PDB entry 4DS1 | X-ray diffraction, 1.85 A resolution | chains C and D of the 4 polymer chains in the assembly

Chain C:
Protein: Dynein light chain 1, cytoplasmic
From: Saccharomyces cerevisiae
UniProt: Q02647 (DYL1_YEAST); residues 1-92 here = UniProt positions 1-92
Sequence (97 residues; numbered -4 to 92; the number before each row is that of its first residue; numbers below 1 keep their minus sign (Gly-4 is residue -4)):
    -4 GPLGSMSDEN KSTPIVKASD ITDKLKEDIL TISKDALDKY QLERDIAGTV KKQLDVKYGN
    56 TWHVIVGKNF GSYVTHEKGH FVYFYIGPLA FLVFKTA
Disordered / not traced: -4 to 6
Sequence notes: expression tag (-4 to 0)
Reported in the primary citation:
  - self-association interface (contacts with another copy of this molecule); pairs are residue here / residue on that copy: Glu38-Asn64 (hydrogen bond), Lys46-Thr70 (hydrogen bond)

Chain D:
Protein: Nucleoporin NUP159
UniProt: P40477 (NU159_YEAST); residue numbers follow UniProt; this construct covers 1116-1126
Sequence (11 residues; numbered 1116 to 1126; the number before each row is that of its first residue):
  1116 NYAESGIQTD L

Interface between chain C and chain D:
Residue-residue contacts (36):
  Lys12(C) - Asp1125(D)  salt bridge
  Lys63(C) - Thr1124(D)  hydrogen bond (backbone-side chain)
  Lys63(C) - Leu1126(D)
  Asn64(C) - Thr1124(D)
  Asn64(C) - Leu1126(D)  hydrogen bond (side chain-backbone)
  Phe65(C) - Gln1123(D)  hydrogen bond (backbone-side chain)
  Phe65(C) - Thr1124(D)  hydrogen bond (backbone-backbone)
  Gly66(C) - Ile1122(D)
  Gly66(C) - Gln1123(D)
  Ser67(C) - Ser1120(D)
  Ser67(C) - Gly1121(D)
  Ser67(C) - Ile1122(D)  hydrogen bond (backbone-backbone)
  Tyr68(C) - Glu1119(D)  hydrogen bond
  Tyr68(C) - Ser1120(D)
  Tyr68(C) - Gly1121(D)
  Val69(C) - Glu1119(D)
  Val69(C) - Ser1120(D)  hydrogen bond (backbone-backbone)
  Thr70(C) - Tyr1117(D)
  Thr70(C) - Ala1118(D)
  Thr70(C) - Glu1119(D)
  His71(C) - Tyr1117(D)
  His71(C) - Ala1118(D)  hydrogen bond (backbone-backbone)
  His71(C) - Ser1120(D)
  Glu72(C) - Asn1116(D)
  Glu72(C) - Tyr1117(D)
  Lys73(C) - Asn1116(D)  hydrogen bond (backbone-backbone)
  Phe76(C) - Ser1120(D)
  Phe76(C) - Ile1122(D)  hydrophobic
  Tyr78(C) - Ile1122(D)
  Tyr78(C) - Gln1123(D)
  Tyr78(C) - Thr1124(D)
  Tyr80(C) - Thr1124(D)
  Tyr80(C) - Asp1125(D)  hydrogen bond (side chain-backbone)
  Ala85(C) - Thr1124(D)
  Leu87(C) - Ile1122(D)  hydrophobic
  Ala92(C) - Tyr1117(D)

Overview:
18 residues of chain C and 11 residues of chain D are in contact; the contacts include 10 hydrogen bonds and 1
salt bridge. Polar pairs include Lys12(C)-Asp1125(D), Lys63(C)-Thr1124(D) and Asn64(C)-Leu1126(D). The paper
reports a self-association interface involving Glu38(C) and Lys46(C).
Here chain C is Dynein light chain 1, cytoplasmic (Saccharomyces cerevisiae) and chain D is Nucleoporin
NUP159. Entry 4DS1 (The Structure of a Yeast Dyn2-Nup159 Complex and the Molecular Basis for the Dynein Light
Chain ...) was determined by X-ray diffraction.
